PDB entry 7V6W | X-ray diffraction, 2.55 A resolution | chains B and E of the 8 polymer chains in the assembly

== Chain B ==
Name: Antitoxin
From: Staphylococcus aureus (strain NCTC 8325 / PS 47)
UniProtKB: Q2FVF7 (Q2FVF7_STAA8); numbering as in UniProt (aligned over 1-85)
Chain sequence (85 residues; each row starts with the number of its first residue):
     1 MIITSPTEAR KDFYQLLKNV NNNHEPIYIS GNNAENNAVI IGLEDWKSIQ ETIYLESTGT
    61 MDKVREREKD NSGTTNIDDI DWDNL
What the authors report for this chain:
  - binding site for the 26-nt DNA strand: Thr-7, Arg-10, Tyr-14
  - binding site for the 26-nt DNA strand: Pro-6, Thr-7, Arg-10, Tyr-14, Lys-18, Asn-32
  - specificity-determining residues: Thr-7, Arg-10, Tyr-14
  - self-association interface (contacts with another copy of this molecule); pairs are residue here / residue on that copy: Thr-7/Tyr-14 (hydrogen bond)
  - binding site for the 26-nt DNA strand: Pro-6, Thr-7

== Chain E ==
Name: Putative mRNA interferase YoeB
From: Staphylococcus aureus (strain NCTC 8325 / PS 47)
UniProtKB: Q2FVF8 (Q2FVF8_STAA8); residues 1-88 here = UniProt positions 1-88
Chain sequence (89 residues; numbered 0 to 88; the number before each row is that of its first residue; numbering starts at 0):
     0 HMSNYTVKIK NSAKSDLKKI KHSYLKKSFL EIVETLKNDP YKITQSFEKL EPKYLERYSR
    60 RINHQHRVVY TVDDRNKEVL ILSAWSHYD
Differences from the reference sequence: expression tag (0)

== Chain B / chain E interface ==
Residue-residue contacts - 63 pairs, chain B then chain E:
  Lys-47(B) with Glu-47(E)
  Ser-48(B) with Glu-47(E), hydrogen bond; Lys-48(E); Lys-52(E), hydrogen bond
  Glu-51(B) with Leu-49(E); Ser-58(E), hydrogen bond; Arg-66(E), salt bridge
  Thr-52(B) with Leu-49(E); Glu-50(E), hydrogen bond (side chain-backbone)
  Tyr-54(B) with Gln-64(E), hydrogen bond (side chain-backbone); Ser-85(E)
  Leu-55(B) with Leu-49(E), hydrophobic; Arg-66(E); Val-68(E), hydrophobic; Ser-85(E)
  Thr-58(B) with Ser-85(E), hydrogen bond (side chain-backbone); Tyr-87(E)
  Thr-60(B) with Ser-82(E); Trp-84(E); Ser-85(E)
  Met-61(B) with Arg-56(E)
  Lys-63(B) with Tyr-87(E)
  Val-64(B) with Arg-56(E); Val-68(E), hydrophobic; Leu-81(E), hydrophobic; Ser-82(E)
  Arg-65(B) with Arg-56(E)
  Arg-67(B) with Lys-9(E); Ser-11(E); Ala-12(E); Asp-15(E), salt bridge; Leu-81(E), hydrogen bond (side chain-backbone); Ser-82(E)
  Glu-68(B) with Arg-56(E), salt bridge; Thr-70(E); Leu-81(E)
  Asp-70(B) with Lys-9(E); Ser-11(E), hydrogen bond
  Ser-72(B) with Lys-9(E); Asn-10(E), hydrogen bond (backbone-side chain); Ser-11(E), hydrogen bond (side chain-backbone)
  Gly-73(B) with Lys-9(E); Asn-10(E), hydrogen bond (backbone-backbone)
  Thr-74(B) with Lys-7(E); Ile-8(E); Asn-10(E)
  Thr-75(B) with Lys-7(E); Ile-8(E), hydrogen bond (backbone-backbone); Asn-10(E), hydrogen bond; Lys-13(E)
  Asn-76(B) with Thr-5(E); Val-6(E)
  Ile-77(B) with Val-6(E), hydrogen bond (backbone-backbone); Phe-28(E), hydrophobic; Val-32(E), hydrophobic
  Asp-78(B) with Lys-36(E), salt bridge
  Ile-80(B) with Lys-13(E); Leu-16(E), hydrophobic
  Trp-82(B) with Leu-16(E); Lys-20(E), hydrogen bond (backbone-side chain); Lys-25(E); Phe-28(E), hydrophobic
  Asp-83(B) with Lys-20(E)
Interface residues without a listed pair, chain B (27 interface residues in all): Ile-49, Leu-85
Interface residues without a listed pair, chain E (38 interface residues in all): Lys-17, Ile-19, Leu-29, Arg-60, Leu-79, His-86

== Summary ==
The interface between chain B and chain E involves 27 residues on one side and 38 on the other; the contacts
include 15 hydrogen bonds and 4 salt bridges. Polar pairs include Glu-51(B)/Arg-66(E), Arg-67(B)/Asp-15(E) and
Glu-68(B)/Arg-56(E). The paper reports a binding site for the 26-nt DNA strand at Thr-7(B), Arg-10(B) and
Tyr-14(B) among others; specificity determinants Thr-7(B), Arg-10(B) and Tyr-14(B).
Chain B is Antitoxin and chain E is Putative mRNA interferase YoeB, both from Staphylococcus aureus (strain
NCTC 8325 / PS 47); the structure, Crystal structure of heterohexameric Sa2YoeB-Sa2YefM complex bound to
26bp-DNA, was determined by X-ray diffraction together with 7V5Y and 7V5Z from the same study.
